PDB entry 6VFD | X-ray diffraction, 1.70 A resolution | chains A and B

Chain A:
Molecule: Tryptophan synthase alpha chain
Organism: Salmonella typhimurium
Notes: EC 4.2.1.20
Reference sequence: A0A0D6FWC1 (A0A0D6FWC1_SALTM); numbering as in UniProt (aligned over 1-268)
Chain sequence (268 residues; numbered 1 to 268; the number before each row is that of its first residue):
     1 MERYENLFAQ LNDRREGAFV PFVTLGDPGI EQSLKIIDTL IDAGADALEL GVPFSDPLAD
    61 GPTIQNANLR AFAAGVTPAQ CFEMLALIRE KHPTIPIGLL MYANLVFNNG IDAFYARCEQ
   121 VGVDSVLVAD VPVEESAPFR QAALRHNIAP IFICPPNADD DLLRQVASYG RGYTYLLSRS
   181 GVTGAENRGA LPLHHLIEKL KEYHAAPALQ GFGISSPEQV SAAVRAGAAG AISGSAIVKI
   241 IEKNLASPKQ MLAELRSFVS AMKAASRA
Unresolved in the structure: 178-192

Chain B:
Molecule: Tryptophan synthase beta chain
Organism: Salmonella typhimurium
Notes: EC 4.2.1.20
Reference sequence: A0A5K1VAP1 (A0A5K1VAP1_SALTM); numbering as in UniProt (aligned over 1-397)
Chain sequence (397 residues; each row starts with the number of its first residue):
     1 MTTLLNPYFG EFGGMYVPQI LMPALNQLEE AFVSAQKDPE FQAQFADLLK NYAGRPTALT
    61 KCQNITAGTR TTLYLKREDL LHGGAHKTNQ VLGQALLAKR MGKSEIIAET GAGAHGVASA
   121 LASALLGLKC RIYMGAKDVE RQSPNVFRMR LMGAEVIPVH SGSATLKDAC NEALRDWSGS
   181 YETAHYMLGT AAGPHPYPTI VREFQRMIGE ETKAQILDKE GRLPDAVIAC VGGGSNAIGM
   241 FADFINDTSV GLIGVEPGGH GIETGEHGAP LKHGRVGIYF GMKAPMMQTA DGQIEESYSI
   301 SAGLDFPSVG PQHAYLNSIG RADYVSITDD EALEAFKTLC RHEGIIPALE SSHALAHALK
   361 MMREQPEKEQ LLVVNLSGRG DKDIFTVHDI LKARGEI
Unresolved in the structure: 1, 397
Sequence notes: engineered mutation Ala114 (Gln in A0A5K1VAP1)

Chain A / chain B interface:
Pairs across the interface (59; chain A residue first):
  Pro53(A) - Gln293(B)  hydrogen bond (backbone-side chain)
  Phe54(A) - Gly292(B)
  Phe54(A) - Gln293(B)
  Ser55(A) - Lys167(B)
  Ser55(A) - Gln293(B)  hydrogen bond (backbone-side chain)
  Ser55(A) - Ile294(B)  hydrogen bond (side chain-backbone)
  Asp56(A) - Lys167(B)  salt bridge
  Asp56(A) - Asp168(B)
  Asp56(A) - Asn171(B)  hydrogen bond
  Asp56(A) - Tyr279(B)
  Asp56(A) - Ile294(B)
  Pro57(A) - Arg175(B)  hydrogen bond (backbone-side chain)
  Leu58(A) - Pro18(B)
  Leu58(A) - Asn171(B)
  Leu58(A) - Leu174(B)  hydrophobic
  Leu58(A) - Arg175(B)
  Ala59(A) - Pro18(B)  hydrophobic
  Asp60(A) - Arg175(B)  hydrogen bond (backbone-side chain)
  Gln65(A) - Ser161(B)
  Gln65(A) - Arg175(B)
  Phe72(A) - Gln293(B)
  Thr77(A) - Asp291(B)
  Pro78(A) - Asp291(B)
  Ala103(A) - Ile278(B)  hydrophobic
  Asn104(A) - Gly277(B)
  Asn104(A) - Ile278(B)  hydrogen bond (side chain-backbone)
  Asn104(A) - Gln288(B)  hydrogen bond
  Asn104(A) - Gly292(B)  hydrogen bond (side chain-backbone)
  Leu105(A) - Asp291(B)
  Leu105(A) - Gly292(B)
  Phe107(A) - Val276(B)
  Phe107(A) - Ile278(B)  hydrophobic
  Phe107(A) - Lys283(B)
  Asn108(A) - Arg275(B)  hydrogen bond
  Asn108(A) - Gln288(B)
  Asn108(A) - Ala290(B)  hydrogen bond (side chain-backbone)
  Asn108(A) - Asp291(B)  hydrogen bond (side chain-backbone)
  Asn108(A) - Gly292(B)
  Ala129(A) - Pro18(B)
  Asp130(A) - Tyr16(B)
  Asp130(A) - Val17(B)  hydrogen bond (backbone-backbone)
  Asp130(A) - Pro18(B)
  Pro132(A) - Met15(B)
  Pro132(A) - Val17(B)
  Pro132(A) - Gln19(B)
  Pro132(A) - Met22(B)  hydrophobic
  Val133(A) - Gln19(B)  hydrogen bond (backbone-side chain)
  Glu134(A) - Gln19(B)  hydrogen bond
  Glu134(A) - Met22(B)
  Glu135(A) - Tyr8(B)  hydrogen bond
  Glu135(A) - Gly14(B)
  Glu135(A) - Met15(B)  hydrogen bond (side chain-backbone)
  Glu135(A) - Tyr16(B)  hydrogen bond
  Ile153(A) - Gln19(B)
  Pro155(A) - Gln19(B)
  Asn157(A) - Ile20(B)  hydrogen bond (side chain-backbone)
  Asn157(A) - Pro23(B)
  Asn157(A) - Tyr181(B)  hydrogen bond
  Leu162(A) - Gln19(B)
Also at the interface, not in a pair above, chain A (31 interface residues in all): Leu69, Val131, Phe139, Pro156
Also at the interface, not in a pair above, chain B (33 interface residues in all): Thr2, Gly162, Met286, Thr289

Overview:
31 residues of chain A face 33 of chain B across their interface; the contacts include 20 hydrogen bonds and 1
salt bridge. Polar pairs include Asp56(A)-Lys167(B), Pro53(A)-Gln293(B) and Ser55(A)-Gln293(B).
Here chain A is Tryptophan synthase alpha chain and chain B is Tryptophan synthase beta chain, both from
Salmonella typhimurium. Entry 6VFD (Tryptophan synthase mutant Q114A in complex with cesium ion at the metal
coordination site and 2-aminophenol ...) was determined by X-ray diffraction.
